Entry 8XQB (electron microscopy, 4.07 A resolution (low resolution: residue-level contacts below are approximate; hydrogen-bond / salt-bridge calls are withheld)); this record covers chains C0 and J4 of the 71 polymer chains in the assembly.

Chain C0:
Protein: Major capsid protein
Organism: Escherichia phage Lambda
UniProt: P03713 (CAPSD_LAMBD); residue numbers follow UniProt; this construct covers 1-341
Amino-acid sequence (341 residues; row label = number of the first residue in the row):
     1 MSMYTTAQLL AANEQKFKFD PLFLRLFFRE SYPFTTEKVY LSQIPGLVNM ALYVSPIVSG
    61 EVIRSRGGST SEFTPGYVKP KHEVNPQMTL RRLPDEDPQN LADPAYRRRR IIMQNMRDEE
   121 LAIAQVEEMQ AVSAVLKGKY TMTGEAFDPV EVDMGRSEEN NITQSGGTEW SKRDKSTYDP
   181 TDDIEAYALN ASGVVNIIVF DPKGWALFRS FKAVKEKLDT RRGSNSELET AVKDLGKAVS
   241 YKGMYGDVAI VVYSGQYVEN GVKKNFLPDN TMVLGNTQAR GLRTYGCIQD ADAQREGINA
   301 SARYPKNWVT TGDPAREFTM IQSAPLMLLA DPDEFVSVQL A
Unresolved in the structure: 1-2

Chain J4:
Protein: Capsid decoration protein
Organism: Escherichia phage Lambda
UniProt: P03712 (DECO_LAMBD); residue numbers follow UniProt; this construct covers 1-110
Amino-acid sequence (110 residues; numbered 1 to 110; the number before each row is that of its first residue):
     1 MTSKETFTHY QPQGNSDPAH TATAPGGLSA KAPAMTPLML DTSSRKLVAW DGTTDGAAVG
    61 ILAVAADQTS TTLTFYKSGT FRYEDVLWPE AASDETKKRT AFAGTAISIV
Unresolved in the structure: 1-2

Interface between chain C0 and chain J4:
Contacting residue pairs (20):
  Lys81(C0) - Asn15(J4)
  Lys81(C0) - Ser16(J4)
  Glu83(C0) - Gln11(J4)
  Asn85(C0) - Tyr10(J4)
  Asn85(C0) - Gln11(J4)
  Gln87(C0) - Tyr10(J4)
  Met88(C0) - Phe7(J4)
  Met88(C0) - His9(J4)
  Met88(C0) - Tyr10(J4)
  Arg91(C0) - Phe7(J4)
  Arg92(C0) - Phe7(J4)
  Pro94(C0) - Phe7(J4)
  Ile111(C0) - His9(J4)
  Thr310(C0) - Pro18(J4)
  Pro314(C0) - Ala19(J4)
  Arg316(C0) - Gln13(J4)
  Arg316(C0) - Asn15(J4)
  Arg316(C0) - Ser16(J4)
  Arg316(C0) - Asp17(J4)
  Phe318(C0) - Ser16(J4)
Interface residues without a listed pair, chain J4 (12 interface residues in all): Thr8, His20

Summary:
13 residues of chain C0 and 12 residues of chain J4 are in contact.
Chain C0 is Major capsid protein and chain J4 is Capsid decoration protein, both from Escherichia phage
Lambda; the structure, Mature virion portal vertex of bacteriophage lambda, was determined by electron
microscopy, deposited together with 8XOT, 8XOU, 8XOW and 8XPM.
